8U1F - chains A and B; structure by X-ray diffraction, 3.33 A resolution.

Chain A (and B):
Name: Fibroblast growth factor receptor 2
Source organism: Homo sapiens
Notes: EC 2.7.10.1; chain B of this document is another copy of the same molecule, construct and numbering; everything in this record applies to it too
Reference sequence: P21802 (FGFR2_HUMAN); residue numbers follow UniProt; this construct covers 458-768
Amino-acid sequence (316 residues; row label = number of the first residue in the row):
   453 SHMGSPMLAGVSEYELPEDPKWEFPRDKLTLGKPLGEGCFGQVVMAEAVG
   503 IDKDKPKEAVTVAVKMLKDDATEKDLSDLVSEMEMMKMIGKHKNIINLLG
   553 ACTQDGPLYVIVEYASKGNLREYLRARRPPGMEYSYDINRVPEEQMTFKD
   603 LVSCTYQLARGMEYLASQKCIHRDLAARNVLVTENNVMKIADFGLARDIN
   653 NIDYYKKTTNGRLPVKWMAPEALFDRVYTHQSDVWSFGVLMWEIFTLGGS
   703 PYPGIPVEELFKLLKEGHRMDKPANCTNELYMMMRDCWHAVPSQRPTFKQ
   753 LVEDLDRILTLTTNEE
Disordered / not traced: 453-459, 583-594, 647-663, 765-768 (chain B: 453-471, 583-592, 649-664, 766-768)
Sequence notes: expression tag (453-457)
Curated features (UniProtKB/Swiss-Prot):
  - active site: D626 (Proton acceptor)
  - binding site (ATP): L487 to V495, K517, E565 to A567, N571
  - modified residue (Phosphotyrosine): Y466, Y586, Y588, Y656, Y657
Covalent attachments: compound UIM linked to C491
Residues lining bound ligands: UIM (N-[4-(4-amino-7-methyl-5-{4-[(4-methylpyrimidin-2-yl)oxy]phenyl}-7H-pyrrolo[2,3-d]pyrimidin-6-yl)phenyl]-2-methylpropanamide): L487, G488, E489, F492, V495, A515, K517, E534, M538, I548, V564, E565, Y566, A567, R630, N631, L633, A643, D644, F645, G646
What the authors report for this chain:
  - binding site for UIM: C491
  - conformationally variable residues (side-chain flip): F645 (from molecular simulation)

Chain A / chain B interface:
Pairs across the interface (20; chain A residue first):
  R664(A) - E710(B)
  V667(A) - G706(B)
  L675(A) - P705(B)
  L675(A) - G706(B)
  F676(A) - R580(B)
  F676(A) - W694(B)  hydrophobic
  F676(A) - T698(B)
  F676(A) - G701(B)
  F676(A) - S702(B)  hydrogen bond (backbone-backbone)
  F676(A) - P705(B)  hydrophobic
  D677(A) - R577(B)  salt bridge
  D677(A) - R580(B)  salt bridge
  D677(A) - G700(B)
  R678(A) - K668(B)
  R678(A) - S702(B)
  V679(A) - R577(B)
  V709(A) - G706(B)
  E710(A) - I707(B)
  E710(A) - L715(B)
  F713(A) - P705(B)  hydrophobic
Also at the interface, not in a pair above, chain A (11 interface residues in all): L665
Also at the interface, not in a pair above, chain B (16 interface residues in all): P708, E711, H720

In short:
11 residues of chain A and 16 residues of chain B are in contact, with 1 hydrogen bond and 2 salt bridges.
Polar contacts include D677(A)-R577(B), D677(A)-R580(B) and F676(A)-S702(B). Covalently linked compound UIM:
at C491(A). The paper reports a binding site for UIM at C491(A); conformational variability at F645(A).
Both chains are Fibroblast growth factor receptor 2 (Homo sapiens). Entry 8U1F (FGFR2 Kinase Domain Bound to
Irreversible Inhibitor Cmpd 10) was determined by X-ray diffraction, deposited together with 8SWE.
